6IPC - chains A and B of the 8 polymer chains in the assembly; structure by X-ray diffraction, 4.44 A resolution (low resolution: residue-level contacts below are approximate; hydrogen-bond / salt-bridge calls are withheld).

Chain A (and B):
Name: Ferritin heavy chain
Organism: Homo sapiens
Notes: EC 1.16.3.1; chain B of this document is another copy of the same molecule, construct and numbering; everything in this record applies to it too
UniProtKB: P02794 (FRIH_HUMAN); aligned to UniProt positions 2-177 over residues 1-176 (the alignment contains insertions or deletions, so no single offset holds)
Amino-acid sequence (176 residues; row label = number of the first residue in the row):
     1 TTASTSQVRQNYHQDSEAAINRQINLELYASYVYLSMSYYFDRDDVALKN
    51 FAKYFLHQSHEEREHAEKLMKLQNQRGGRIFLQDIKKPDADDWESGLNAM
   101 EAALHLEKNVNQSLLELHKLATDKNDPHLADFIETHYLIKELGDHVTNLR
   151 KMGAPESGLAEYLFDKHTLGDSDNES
Not modelled in the structure: 1-9, 172-176 (chain B: 1-3, 147-176)
Differences from the reference sequence: engineered mutation A90 (Cys91 in P02794), A102 (Cys103 in P02794), A130 (Cys131 in P02794)
UniProt features mapped onto this chain:
  - binding site (Fe cation): E27, E62, H65, E107
  - site: R22 (Essential for association with cargo receptor NCOA4)
  - modified residue: T1 (N-acetylthreonine)

Interface between chain A and chain B:
Pairs across the interface (59):
  S31(A) - R63(B)
  Y32(A) - L28(B)
  Y32(A) - L82(B)
  Y32(A) - Q83(B)
  Y32(A) - I85(B)
  L35(A) - R63(B)
  L35(A) - M70(B)
  S36(A) - L82(B)
  Y39(A) - E67(B)
  Y39(A) - K71(B)
  Y39(A) - N74(B)
  D42(A) - K71(B)
  D42(A) - N74(B)
  R43(A) - N74(B)
  R43(A) - R79(B)
  D44(A) - S6(B)
  D44(A) - Q7(B)
  D44(A) - V8(B)
  D44(A) - R79(B)
  D45(A) - R79(B)
  L56(A) - R63(B)
  L56(A) - E67(B)
  S59(A) - R63(B)
  H60(A) - R63(B)
  H60(A) - E67(B)
  R63(A) - H60(B)
  R63(A) - R63(B)
  E67(A) - Y39(B)
  E67(A) - L56(B)
  E67(A) - H60(B)
  K68(A) - Y39(B)
  M70(A) - Y39(B)
  K71(A) - Y39(B)
  K71(A) - D42(B)
  N74(A) - Y39(B)
  N74(A) - D42(B)
  N74(A) - R43(B)
  N74(A) - D44(B)
  R79(A) - Y40(B)
  R79(A) - R43(B)
  R79(A) - W93(B)
  I80(A) - Y39(B)
  I80(A) - W93(B)
  L82(A) - Y32(B)
  L82(A) - S36(B)
  L82(A) - K87(B)
  L82(A) - P88(B)
  Q83(A) - Y32(B)
  D84(A) - I85(B)
  D84(A) - K86(B)
  D84(A) - K87(B)
  I85(A) - Y32(B)
  I85(A) - D84(B)
  I85(A) - I85(B)
  K86(A) - D84(B)
  K87(A) - L82(B)
  K87(A) - Q83(B)
  K87(A) - D84(B)
  D91(A) - F81(B)
Other interface residues (no listed pair), chain A (28 interface residues in all): L28
Other interface residues (no listed pair), chain B (32 interface residues in all): N25, L35, G77, I80

Summary:
28 residues of chain A and 32 residues of chain B are in contact. UniProt lists 4 Fe cation-binding residues
on chain A.
Both chains are Ferritin heavy chain (Homo sapiens). Entry 6IPC (Non-native human ferritin 8-mer) was
determined by X-ray diffraction, deposited together with 6J7G, 6IPO, 6IPP and 6IPQ.
